8B9F - chains E and B of the 4 polymer chains in the assembly; structure by electron microscopy, 3.93 A resolution.

[Chain E]
Name: Complement decay-accelerating factor
From: Homo sapiens
Reference sequence: P08174 (DAF_HUMAN); numbering as in UniProt (aligned over 34-285)
Sequence (268 residues; numbered 27 to 294; the number before each row is that of its first residue):
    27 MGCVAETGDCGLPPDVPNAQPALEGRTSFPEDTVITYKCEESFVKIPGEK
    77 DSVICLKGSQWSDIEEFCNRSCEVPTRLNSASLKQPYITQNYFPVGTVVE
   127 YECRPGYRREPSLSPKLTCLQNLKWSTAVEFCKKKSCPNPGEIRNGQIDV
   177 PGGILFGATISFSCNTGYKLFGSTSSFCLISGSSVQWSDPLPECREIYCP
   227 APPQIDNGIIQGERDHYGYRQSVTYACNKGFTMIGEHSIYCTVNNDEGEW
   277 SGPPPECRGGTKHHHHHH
Not modelled in the structure: 27-34, 286-294
Differences from the reference sequence: initiating methionine (27); expression tag (28-33, 286-294)
Modified residues: Mse27 (selenomethionine); Mse259 (selenomethionine; parent Met)
Curated features (UniProtKB/Swiss-Prot):
  - glycosylation: Asn95 (N-linked (GlcNAc...) asparagine)
Cystine bridges: Cys36-Cys81, Cys65-Cys94, Cys98-Cys145, Cys129-Cys158, Cys163-Cys204, Cys190-Cys220, Cys225-Cys267, Cys253-Cys283

[Chain B]
Name: Genome polyprotein
From: Echovirus E11
Notes: EC 3.4.22.29, 3.6.1.15, 3.4.22.28, 2.7.7.48
Reference sequence: A0A6M5CIM5 (A0A6M5CIM5_9ENTO); residues 1-262 here correspond to UniProt positions 70-331 (UniProt number = residue number + 69)
Sequence (262 residues; numbered 1 to 262; the number before each row is that of its first residue):
     1 SPSAEECGYSDRVRSITLGNSTITTQECANVVVAYGRWPEYLSDKEATAE
    51 DQPTQPDVATCRFYTLESVTWEKDSPGWWWKFPDALKDMGLFGQNMYYHY
   101 LGRAGYTIHVQCNASKFHQGCLLVVCVPEAEMGCSDVGGTVNEHAISEGE
   151 IAKKFSATATNGAHTVQSIVTNAGMGVGVGNLTIYPHQWVNLRTNNSATI
   201 VMPYINSVPMDNMFRHHNFTLMIIPFVSLDYSSDASTYVPITVTVAPMCA
   251 EYNGLRLATSLQ
Not modelled in the structure: 1-57, 262
Differences from the reference sequence: conflict Val190 (Ile259 in A0A6M5CIM5), Met202 (Ile271 in A0A6M5CIM5)

[Interface between chain E and chain B]
Contacting residue pairs - 23 pairs, chain E then chain B:
  Asn165(E) - Ile151(B)
  Glu168(E) - Lys154(B)  salt bridge
  Ile169(E) - Lys154(B)  hydrogen bond (backbone-side chain)
  Gln173(E) - Thr160(B)
  Gln173(E) - Asn161(B)
  Gln173(E) - Thr165(B)  hydrogen bond
  Gln173(E) - Val166(B)  hydrogen bond (side chain-backbone)
  Gln173(E) - Ser168(B)
  Asp175(E) - Asn142(B)
  Asp175(E) - Ala163(B)
  Val176(E) - Asn142(B)  hydrogen bond (backbone-side chain)
  Val176(E) - His144(B)
  Pro177(E) - Asn142(B)
  Ser189(E) - Asn161(B)  hydrogen bond (side chain-backbone)
  Asn191(E) - Ser156(B)  hydrogen bond
  Asn191(E) - Thr158(B)
  Asn191(E) - Ala159(B)
  Asn191(E) - Thr160(B)
  Thr192(E) - Thr158(B)  hydrogen bond (backbone-side chain)
  Thr192(E) - Ala159(B)  hydrogen bond (backbone-backbone)
  Thr192(E) - Asn161(B)
  Tyr245(E) - Thr158(B)
  Arg246(E) - Ala157(B)  hydrogen bond (side chain-backbone)
Interface residues without a listed pair, chain E (17 interface residues in all): Arg170, Gly172, Ile174, Cys190, Tyr194
Interface residues without a listed pair, chain B (17 interface residues in all): Ala152, Gly162, His164

[Summary]
Chain E and chain B each contribute 17 residues to their interface; the contacts include 9 hydrogen bonds and
1 salt bridge. Polar pairs include Glu168(E)-Lys154(B), Ile169(E)-Lys154(B) and Gln173(E)-Thr165(B).
Chain E is Complement decay-accelerating factor (Homo sapiens) and chain B is Genome polyprotein (Echovirus
E11); the structure, Structure of Echovirus 11 complexed with DAF (CD55) calculated from symmetry expansion,
was determined by electron microscopy, deposited together with 8B8R.
